Entry 4IQU (X-ray diffraction, 2.40 A resolution); this record covers chain A.

== Chain A ==
Protein: DNA nucleotidylexotransferase
Source organism: Mus musculus
Notes: EC 2.7.7.31
UniProtKB: P09838 (TDT_MOUSE); the construct lacks a stretch of the UniProt sequence, so the offset changes along the chain: 132-482 = UniProt 132-482; 483-510 = UniProt 503-530
Chain sequence (400 residues; row label = number of the first residue in the row):
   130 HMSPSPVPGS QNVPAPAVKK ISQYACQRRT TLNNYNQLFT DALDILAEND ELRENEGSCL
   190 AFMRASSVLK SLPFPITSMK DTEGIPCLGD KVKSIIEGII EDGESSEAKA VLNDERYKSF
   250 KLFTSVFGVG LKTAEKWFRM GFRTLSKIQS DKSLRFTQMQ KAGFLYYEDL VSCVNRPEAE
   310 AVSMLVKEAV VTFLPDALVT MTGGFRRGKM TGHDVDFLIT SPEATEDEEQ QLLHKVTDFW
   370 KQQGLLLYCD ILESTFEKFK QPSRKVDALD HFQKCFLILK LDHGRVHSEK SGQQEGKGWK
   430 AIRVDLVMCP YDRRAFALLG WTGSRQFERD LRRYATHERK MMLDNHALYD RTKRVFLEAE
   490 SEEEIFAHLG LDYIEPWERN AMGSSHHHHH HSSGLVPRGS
Disordered / not traced: 130-148, 420-423, 511-529
Sequence notes: expression tag (130-131, 511-529)
Metal / ion sites: Na+: T253, V255, V258
Residues lining bound ligands: 1FQ ((2Z,5E)-6-[4-(4-fluorobenzoyl)-1H-pyrrol-2-yl]-2-hydroxy-4-oxohexa-2,5-dienoic acid): K199, G332, R336, D345, A397, D399, G449, W450, T451, G452, S453, R454, Q455, N474, A510

== Overview ==
Ligands of chain A: compound 1FQ. The Na+ site is built by T253, V255 and V258.
Chain A is DNA nucleotidylexotransferase (Mus musculus); the structure, Tdt core in complex with inhibitor
(2Z,5E)-6-[4-(4-fluorobenzoyl)-1H-pyrrol-2-yl]-2-hydroxy-4-oxohexa-2,5-dienoic acid, was determined by X-ray
diffraction (same publication as 4IQT, 4IQV and 4IQW).
